PDB entry 3UDW | X-ray diffraction, 2.90 A resolution | chains A and C of the 4 polymer chains in the assembly

Chain A:
Name: T cell immunoreceptor with Ig and ITIM domains
From: Homo sapiens
Notes: fragment: tigit
UniProt: Q495A1 (TIGIT_HUMAN); numbering as in UniProt (aligned over 20-128)
Amino-acid sequence (110 residues; each row starts with the number of its first residue):
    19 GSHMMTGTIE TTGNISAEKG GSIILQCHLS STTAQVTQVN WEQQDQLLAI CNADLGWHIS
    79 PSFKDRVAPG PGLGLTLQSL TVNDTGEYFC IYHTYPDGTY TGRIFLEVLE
Not modelled in the structure: 19-22, 128
Construct notes: expression tag (19); conflict H21 (Gly in Q495A1)
Swiss-Prot annotation at these positions:
  - region: N32 to I42 (Homodimerization)
  - glycosylation (N-linked (GlcNAc...) asparagine): N32, N101
  - mutagenesis: I42 (I42A: Abrogates interaction with PVR, cell clustering and PVR signaling; I42D: Abrogates interaction with PVR, cell clustering and PVR signaling)
Disulfide bonds: C45-C108
What the authors report for this chain:
  - self-association interface (contacts with another copy of this molecule); pairs are residue here / residue on that copy: I42-T29 (backbone contact), I42-C45 (backbone contact)
  - mutagenesis - I42A, I42D: unchanged binding to Poliovirus receptor (chain C)
  - mutagenesis - I42A, I42D: decreased signaling

Chain C:
Name: Poliovirus receptor
From: Homo sapiens
Notes: fragment: pvr
UniProt: P15151 (PVR_HUMAN); residue numbers follow UniProt; this construct covers 28-145
Amino-acid sequence (118 residues; each row starts with the number of its first residue):
    28 DVVVQAPTQV PGFLGDSVTL PCYLQVPNME VTHVSQLTWA RHGESGSMAV FHQTQGPSYS
    88 ESKRLEFVAA RLGAELRNAS LRMFGLRVED EGNYTCLFVT FPQGSRSVDI WLRVLAKP
Not modelled in the structure: 144-145
Disulfide bonds: C49-C123
Residues lining bound ligands:
  - N-acetylglucosamine (NAG; 2-acetamido-2-deoxy-beta-D-glucopyranose), molecule 1: Y50, V95, A96, N105, S107
  - N-acetylglucosamine (NAG), molecule 2: G119, N120, W138
What the authors report for this chain:
  - post-translational modification sites: N105, N120

Interface between chain A and chain C:
Pairs across the interface (40; chain A residue first):
  M23(A) - S87(C)
  Q53(A) - Q82(C)
  T55(A) - S62(C)
  T55(A) - Q63(C)  hydrogen bond
  T55(A) - H79(C)  hydrogen bond
  Q56(A) - S62(C)
  Q56(A) - V126(C)
  Q56(A) - T127(C)  hydrogen bond (side chain-backbone)
  N58(A) - G131(C)
  N58(A) - S132(C)  hydrogen bond
  L65(A) - P129(C)
  L65(A) - Q130(C)
  I68(A) - F128(C)  hydrophobic
  I68(A) - P129(C)
  I68(A) - G131(C)
  N70(A) - S62(C)
  N70(A) - F128(C)
  L73(A) - F128(C)  hydrophobic
  G74(A) - F128(C)
  W75(A) - F128(C)
  H76(A) - F128(C)
  H76(A) - P129(C)
  H111(A) - V126(C)
  H111(A) - S132(C)  hydrogen bond
  T112(A) - Q63(C)  hydrogen bond (backbone-side chain)
  Y113(A) - Q63(C)
  Y113(A) - V77(C)  hydrophobic
  Y113(A) - H79(C)
  Y113(A) - Q82(C)  hydrogen bond (side chain-backbone)
  Y113(A) - G83(C)
  Y113(A) - S85(C)
  P114(A) - S74(C)
  P114(A) - V77(C)
  P114(A) - S85(C)
  D115(A) - G73(C)
  D115(A) - S74(C)  hydrogen bond (backbone-side chain)
  G116(A) - S74(C)
  T117(A) - S72(C)
  T117(A) - G73(C)  hydrogen bond (backbone-backbone)
  T119(A) - S72(C)
Also at the interface, not in a pair above, chain A (21 interface residues in all): Y118
Also at the interface, not in a pair above, chain C (22 interface residues in all): H60, T65, P84, L124
From the paper, about this interface:
  - interface residues, chain A: V54(A), L66(A), T112(A), Y113(A)
  - hot spots on chain A (mutagenesis) - Q56A, Q56R, N70A, N70R, G74A, Y113A, Y113R: decreased binding to Poliovirus receptor (chain C)
  - interface residues, chain C: V61(C), A76(C), T127(C), F128(C)
  - hot spots on chain C (mutagenesis) - Q63A, Q63R, F128A, F128R: decreased binding to T cell immunoreceptor with Ig and ITIM domains (chain A)

Overview:
21 residues of chain A face 22 of chain C across their interface; the contacts include 9 hydrogen bonds. Polar
pairs include T55(A)-Q63(C), T55(A)-H79(C) and Q56(A)-T127(C). From the paper: Q56A, Q56R and N70A of chain A,
among others, reduce binding to Poliovirus receptor (chain C); interface residues V54(A), L66(A) and V61(C)
among others; 13 substitutions were tested in all.
Here chain A is T cell immunoreceptor with Ig and ITIM domains and chain C is Poliovirus receptor, both from
Homo sapiens. Entry 3UDW (Crystal structure of the immunoreceptor TIGIT in complex with Poliovirus receptor
(PVR/CD155/necl-5) D1 domain) was determined by X-ray diffraction (same publication as 3UCR).
